7DNH - chains B and C of the 7 polymer chains in the assembly; structure by electron microscopy, 3.64 A resolution.

== Chain B (and C) ==
Protein: Major capsid protein L1
Source organism: Human papillomavirus type 58
Notes: chain C of this document is another copy of the same molecule, construct and numbering; everything in this record applies to it too
UniProt: P26535 (VL1_HPV58); residues -25 to 498 here correspond to UniProt positions 1-524 (UniProt number = residue number + 26)
Chain sequence (524 residues; each row starts with the number of its first residue; numbers below 1 keep their minus sign (Met-25 is residue -25)):
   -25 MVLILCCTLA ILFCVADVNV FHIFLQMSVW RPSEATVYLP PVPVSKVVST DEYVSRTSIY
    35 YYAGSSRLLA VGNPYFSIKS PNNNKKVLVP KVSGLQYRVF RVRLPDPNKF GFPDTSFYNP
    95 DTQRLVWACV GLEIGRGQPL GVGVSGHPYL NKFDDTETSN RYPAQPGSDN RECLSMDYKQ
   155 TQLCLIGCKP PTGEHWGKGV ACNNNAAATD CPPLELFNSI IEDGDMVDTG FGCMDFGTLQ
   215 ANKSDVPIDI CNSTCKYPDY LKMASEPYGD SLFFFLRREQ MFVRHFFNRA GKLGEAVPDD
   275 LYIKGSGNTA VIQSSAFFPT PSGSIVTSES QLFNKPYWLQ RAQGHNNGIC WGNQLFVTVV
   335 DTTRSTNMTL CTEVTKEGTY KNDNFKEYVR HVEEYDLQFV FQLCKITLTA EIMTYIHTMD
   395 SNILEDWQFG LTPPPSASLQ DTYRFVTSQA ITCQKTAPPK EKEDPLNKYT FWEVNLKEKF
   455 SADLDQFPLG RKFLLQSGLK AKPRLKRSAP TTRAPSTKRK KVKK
Not modelled in the structure: -25 to 1, 474-498

== How chain B and chain C interact ==
Pairs across the interface - 116 pairs, chain B then chain C:
  Ser2(B) with Ala411(C)
  Thr10(B) with Lys83(C)
  Val11(B) with Lys83(C)
  Tyr12(B) with Lys83(C), hydrogen bond (backbone-backbone); Phe84(C), hydrophobic; Gly85(C), hydrogen bond (backbone-backbone)
  Pro14(B) with Gly85(C)
  Lys20(B) with Asp457(C); Gln460(C)
  Val21(B) with Gln460(C)
  Asn125(B) with Tyr354(C)
  Thr130(B) with Cys147(C); Leu148(C); Ser149(C), hydrogen bond (side chain-backbone)
  Thr132(B) with Lys126(C)
  Asn134(B) with Glu146(C); Cys147(C), hydrogen bond (side chain-backbone)
  Arg135(B) with Asn144(C); Glu146(C), salt bridge
  Tyr136(B) with Tyr123(C); Arg145(C)
  Gly141(B) with Asn356(C), hydrogen bond (backbone-side chain)
  Ser142(B) with Lys355(C); Asn356(C), hydrogen bond (backbone-backbone)
  Asp143(B) with Tyr354(C)
  Arg145(B) with Tyr354(C)
  Lys153(B) with Leu114(C)
  Trp170(B) with Leu43(C), hydrophobic; Gln112(C); Val366(C), hydrophobic
  Thr183(B) with Ile52(C); Tyr362(C)
  Asp184(B) with Tyr362(C), hydrogen bond (backbone-side chain)
  Cys185(B) with Arg364(C)
  Leu188(B) with Leu344(C), hydrophobic
  Asp202(B) with Pro113(C)
  Gly206(B) with Met342(C)
  Cys207(B) with Gln112(C)
  Met208(B) with Met342(C), hydrophobic; Leu344(C), hydrophobic
  Leu213(B) with Leu344(C), hydrophobic; Cys345(C)
  Gln214(B) with Thr343(C); Leu344(C); Cys345(C), hydrogen bond (side chain-backbone)
  Ala215(B) with Cys345(C), hydrogen bond (backbone-side chain); Thr346(C); Glu347(C); Phe359(C), hydrophobic
  Asn216(B) with Cys345(C), hydrogen bond; Phe359(C)
  Tyr231(B) with Pro113(C), hydrophobic
  Asp233(B) with Arg41(C), salt bridge
  Leu235(B) with Arg110(C); Gly111(C); Glu368(C); Asp370(C)
  Lys236(B) with Arg41(C)
  Ala238(B) with Pro462(C); Arg465(C)
  Ser239(B) with Pro462(C)
  Arg252(B) with Ser302(C); Glu303(C), salt bridge
  Glu253(B) with Val300(C); Thr301(C); Ser302(C), hydrogen bond
  Gln254(B) with Ile299(C); Val300(C)
  Met255(B) with Leu114(C); Gly115(C); Val116(C); Val300(C), hydrogen bond (backbone-backbone)
  Phe256(B) with Ile299(C), hydrophobic
  Val257(B) with Arg258(C)
  Phe260(B) with Val118(C), hydrophobic
  Arg263(B) with Thr343(C), hydrogen bond; Glu361(C)
  Ala264(B) with Glu361(C)
  Gly265(B) with Glu361(C), hydrogen bond (backbone-side chain)
  Lys266(B) with Asp357(C), hydrogen bond (side chain-backbone); Phe359(C); Lys360(C); Glu361(C), hydrogen bond (backbone-backbone)
  Leu267(B) with Glu361(C)
  Gly268(B) with Lys360(C); Glu361(C), hydrogen bond (backbone-backbone); Tyr362(C)
  Glu269(B) with Phe50(C); Ile52(C)
  Val271(B) with Phe50(C), hydrophobic
  Asp274(B) with Lys217(C)
  Leu275(B) with His121(C); Lys217(C); Ile222(C), hydrophobic; Cys225(C); Asn226(C)
  Tyr276(B) with Tyr123(C), hydrophobic
  Ile277(B) with Arg145(C), hydrogen bond (backbone-side chain); Asn216(C)
  Lys278(B) with Arg145(C)
  Gly279(B) with Arg145(C)
  Thr283(B) with Tyr123(C), hydrogen bond (backbone-side chain); Asp143(C), hydrogen bond
  Val285(B) with Tyr123(C), hydrogen bond (backbone-side chain)
  Ile286(B) with Tyr123(C)
  Gln287(B) with Cys147(C)
  Ser288(B) with Cys147(C)
  Ser289(B) with Tyr49(C)
  Phe291(B) with Tyr49(C); Gly120(C); Leu148(C); Ser149(C)
  Gln317(B) with Arg465(C), hydrogen bond (backbone-side chain)
  Gly318(B) with Arg465(C), hydrogen bond (backbone-side chain)
  His319(B) with Asp459(C), hydrogen bond (side chain-backbone); Arg465(C)
Other interface residues (no listed pair), chain B (81 interface residues in all): Val3, Glu131, Ser133, Glu168, Pro186, Leu190, Gly204, Phe205, Arg251, Arg258, Pro272, Ser280, Pro293
Other interface residues (no listed pair), chain C (73 interface residues in all): Pro122, Asp151, Ala215, His259, Phe261, Arg338, Thr340, Asn358, Ser410, Lys451, Glu452

== Summary ==
The interface between chain B and chain C involves 81 residues on one side and 73 on the other; the contacts
include 24 hydrogen bonds and 3 salt bridges. Among the polar pairs are Arg135(B)-Glu146(C),
Asp233(B)-Arg41(C) and Arg252(B)-Glu303(C).
Chain B and chain C are both Major capsid protein L1 (Human papillomavirus type 58); the structure, 2-fold
subparticles refinement of human papillomavirus type 58 pseudovirus in complexed with the Fab fragment of ...,
was determined by electron microscopy, deposited together with 7DNK and 7DNL.
